PDB entry 9LZW | electron microscopy, 3.10 A resolution | chains I and L of the 12 polymer chains in the assembly

# Chain I
Molecule: Capsid protein alpha
Organism: Flock house virus
Notes: EC 3.4.23.44
UniProt: P12870 (CAPSD_FHV); residues 1-363 here = UniProt positions 1-363
Sequence (363 residues; row label = number of the first residue in the row):
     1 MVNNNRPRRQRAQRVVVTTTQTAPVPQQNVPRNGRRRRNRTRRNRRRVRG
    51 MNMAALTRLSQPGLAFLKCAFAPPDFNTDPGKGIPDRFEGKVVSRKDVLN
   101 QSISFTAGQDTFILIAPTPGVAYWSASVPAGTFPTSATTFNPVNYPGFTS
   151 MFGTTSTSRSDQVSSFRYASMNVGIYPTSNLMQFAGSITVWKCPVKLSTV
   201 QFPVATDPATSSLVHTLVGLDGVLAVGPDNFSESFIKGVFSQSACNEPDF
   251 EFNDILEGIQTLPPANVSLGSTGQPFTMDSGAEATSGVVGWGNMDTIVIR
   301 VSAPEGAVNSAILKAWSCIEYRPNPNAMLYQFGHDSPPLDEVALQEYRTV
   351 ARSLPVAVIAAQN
Disordered / not traced: 1-54
Disulfides: C69-C318
UniProt features mapped onto this chain:
  - active site: D75
  - binding site (Ca(2+)): D161, D221, D249, E251, G273
  - site: N363 (Cleavage)
  - mutagenesis: N363 (N363A/D/T: Prevents maturation cleavage)

# Chain L
Molecule: Capsid protein alpha
Organism: Flock house virus
Notes: EC 3.4.23.44
UniProt: P12870 (CAPSD_FHV); numbering as in UniProt (aligned over 364-407)
Sequence (44 residues; numbered 364 to 407; the number before each row is that of its first residue):
   364 ASMWERVKSIIKSSLAAASNIPGPIGVAASGISGLSALFEGFGF
Disordered / not traced: 382-407
UniProt features mapped onto this chain:
  - site (Interaction with viral RNA genome): F402, F405, F407
  - mutagenesis: F402 (F402A: Lack in specificity of viral RNA encapsidation), E403 (E403A: No effect on specificity of viral RNA encapsidation), F405 (F405A: Lack in specificity of viral RNA encapsidation), F407 (F407A: Lack in specificity of viral RNA encapsidation)

# How chain I and chain L interact
Contacting residue pairs (14):
  A55(I) - L378(L)
  L56(I) - I374(L)  hydrophobic
  K68(I) - W367(L)
  D75(I) - W367(L)
  F240(I) - M366(L)  hydrophobic
  Q242(I) - M366(L)
  E346(I) - I374(L)
  E346(I) - S377(L)
  T349(I) - S377(L)
  V350(I) - I373(L)  hydrophobic
  V350(I) - I374(L)  hydrophobic
  S353(I) - I373(L)
  Q362(I) - M366(L)
  Q362(I) - R369(L)
Other interface residues (no listed pair), chain I (21 interface residues in all): L64, L67, F71, A72, F76, V342, L354, P355, V358, N363
Other interface residues (no listed pair), chain L (10 interface residues in all): A364, S365, V370

# Overview
21 residues of chain I and 10 residues of chain L are in contact. From UniProt: active-site residue D75(I), 5
Ca2+-binding residues and one mutagenesis site on chain I; 4 mutagenesis sites on chain L.
Here chain I is Capsid protein alpha and chain L is Capsid protein alpha, both from Flock house virus. Entry
9LZW (Bent-contact of Flock House Virus early disassembly intermediate) was determined by electron microscopy
(same publication as 9LZL).
